PDB entry 9D3S | electron microscopy, 3.10 A resolution | chains A and J of the 10 polymer chains in the assembly

Chain A:
Protein: Histone H3.2
Organism: Homo sapiens
UniProt: Q71DI3 (H32_HUMAN); residues 37-135 here correspond to UniProt positions 38-136 (UniProt number = residue number + 1)
Sequence (99 residues; numbered 37 to 135; the number before each row is that of its first residue):
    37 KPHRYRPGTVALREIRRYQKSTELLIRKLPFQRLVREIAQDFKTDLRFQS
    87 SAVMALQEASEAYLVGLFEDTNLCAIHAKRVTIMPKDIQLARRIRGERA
Disordered / not traced: 37-38, 135
UniProt features mapped onto this chain:
  - modified residue: Lys37 (N6-methyllysine), Tyr41 (Phosphotyrosine), Lys56 (N6,N6,N6-trimethyllysine), Ser57 (Phosphoserine), Lys64 (N6-(2-hydroxyisobutyryl)lysine), Lys79 (N6,N6,N6-trimethyllysine), Thr80 (Phosphothreonine), Ser86 (Phosphoserine), Thr107 (Phosphothreonine), Lys115 (N6-acetyllysine), Lys122 (N6-(2-hydroxyisobutyryl)lysine)
  - lipidation: Cys110 (S-palmitoyl cysteine)

Chain J:
Molecule: 5S rDNA (coding strand)
Organism: Xenopus borealis
Sequence (123 nucleotides; numbered -50 to 72; the number before each row is that of its first residue; numbers below 1 keep their minus sign (DA-50 is residue -50)):
   -50 ACTTTCAGGGTGGTATGGCCGTAGGCGAGCACAAGGCTGACTTTTCCTCC
     0 CCTTGTGCTGCCTTCTGGGGGGGGCCCAGCTCCTCCCCATGCCAGGGTCT
    50 TTTCCCCCAGGCAGGAAAACAAG

How chain A and chain J interact:
Residue-residue contacts - 15 pairs, chain A then chain J:
  Arg40(A) with DG9(J), sugar contact
  Tyr41(A) with DG9(J), sugar contact; DC10(J), phosphate contact
  Pro43(A) with DG9(J), phosphate contact
  Gly44(A) with DG9(J), hydrogen bond to the phosphate
  Val46(A) with DG9(J), phosphate contact
  Ala47(A) with DG9(J), phosphate contact
  Arg63(A) with DG17(J), sugar contact; DG18(J), salt bridge to the phosphate
  Lys64(A) with DG18(J), phosphate contact
  Leu65(A) with DG17(J), sugar contact; DG18(J), phosphate contact
  Pro66(A) with DG17(J), phosphate contact
  Arg69(A) with DG17(J), salt bridge to the phosphate
  Arg83(A) with DA27(J), sugar contact
Other interface residues (no listed pair), chain A (13 interface residues in all): His39
Other interface residues (no listed pair), chain J (6 interface residues in all): DT8

Summary:
13 residues of chain A and 6 residues of chain J are in contact; the contacts include 1 hydrogen bond and 2
salt bridges. Among the polar pairs are Gly44(A)-DG9(J), Arg63(A)-DG18(J) and Arg69(A)-DG17(J).
Here chain A is Histone H3.2 (Homo sapiens) and chain J is 5S rDNA (coding strand) (Xenopus borealis). Entry
9D3S (147-bp 5S rDNA nucleosome - open I (open on the downstream side)) was determined by electron microscopy
together with 9D3K, 9D3L, 9D3N, 9D3O, 9D3Q, 9D3R and 9D3T from the same study.
